Entry 6HW5 (X-ray diffraction, 2.90 A resolution); this record covers chains B and C of the 28 polymer chains in the assembly.

== Chain B ==
Molecule: Proteasome subunit alpha type-3
From: Saccharomyces cerevisiae (strain ATCC 204508 / S288c)
Notes: EC 3.4.25.1
Reference sequence: P23638 (PSA3_YEAST); residues 0-257 here correspond to UniProt positions 1-258 (UniProt number = residue number + 1)
Chain sequence (258 residues; numbered 0 to 257; the number before each row is that of its first residue; numbering starts at 0):
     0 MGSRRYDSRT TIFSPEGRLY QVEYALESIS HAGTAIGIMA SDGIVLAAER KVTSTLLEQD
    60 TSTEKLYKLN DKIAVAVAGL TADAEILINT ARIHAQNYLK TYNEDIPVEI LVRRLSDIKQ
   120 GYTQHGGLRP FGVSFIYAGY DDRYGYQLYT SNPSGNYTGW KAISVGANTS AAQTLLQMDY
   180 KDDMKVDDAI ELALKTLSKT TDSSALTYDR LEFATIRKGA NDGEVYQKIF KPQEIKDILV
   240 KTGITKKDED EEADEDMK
Not modelled in the structure: 0, 245-257
Curated features (UniProtKB/Swiss-Prot):
  - cross-link (Glycyl lysine isopeptide (Lys-Gly)): Lys99 (interchain with G-Cter in ubiquitin), Lys198 (interchain with G-Cter in ubiquitin), Lys230 (interchain with G-Cter in ubiquitin)

== Chain C ==
Molecule: Proteasome subunit alpha type-4
From: Saccharomyces cerevisiae (strain ATCC 204508 / S288c)
Notes: EC 3.4.25.1
Reference sequence: P40303 (PSA4_YEAST); residues -1 to 252 here correspond to UniProt positions 1-254 (UniProt number = residue number + 2)
Chain sequence (254 residues; row label = number of the first residue in the row; numbers below 1 keep their minus sign (Met-1 is residue -1)):
    -1 MSGYDRALSI FSPDGHIFQV EYALEAVKRG TCAVGVKGKN CVVLGCERRS TLKLQDTRIT
    59 PSKVSKIDSH VVLSFSGLNA DSRILIEKAR VEAQSHRLTL EDPVTVEYLT RYVAGVQQRY
   119 TQSGGVRPFG VSTLIAGFDP RDDEPKLYQT EPSGIYSSWS AQTIGRNSKT VREFLEKNYD
   179 RKEPPATVEE CVKLTVRSLL EVVQTGAKNI EITVVKPDSD IVALSSEEIN QYVTQIEQEK
   239 QEQQEQDKKK KSNH
Not modelled in the structure: -1 to 0, 241-252
Curated features (UniProtKB/Swiss-Prot):
  - modified residue: Thr58 (Phosphothreonine)

== How chain B and chain C interact ==
Contacting residue pairs - 76 pairs, chain B then chain C:
  Arg3(B) - Arg4(C)  hydrogen bond (backbone-side chain)
  Asp6(B) - Tyr2(C)  hydrogen bond
  Asp6(B) - Arg4(C)  salt bridge
  Arg8(B) - Arg4(C)
  Thr10(B) - Leu6(C)
  Thr10(B) - Arg125(C)
  Ile11(B) - Leu6(C)  hydrophobic
  Ile11(B) - Gln17(C)
  Phe12(B) - Gln17(C)  hydrogen bond (backbone-side chain)
  Phe12(B) - Tyr20(C)  hydrophobic
  Phe12(B) - Ala21(C)  hydrophobic
  Phe12(B) - Arg125(C)
  Phe12(B) - Pro126(C)
  Phe12(B) - Gly128(C)
  Ser13(B) - Tyr20(C)
  Pro14(B) - Tyr20(C)  hydrophobic
  Pro14(B) - Glu23(C)
  Glu15(B) - Glu23(C)
  Glu15(B) - Arg27(C)  hydrogen bond (backbone-side chain)
  Gly16(B) - Tyr20(C)
  Gly16(B) - Glu23(C)
  Gly16(B) - Ala24(C)
  Gly16(B) - Arg27(C)  hydrogen bond (backbone-side chain)
  Arg17(B) - Arg27(C)
  Leu18(B) - Arg125(C)
  Met38(B) - Asp54(C)
  Met38(B) - Arg56(C)
  Arg112(B) - Arg81(C)
  Ser115(B) - Arg81(C)  hydrogen bond (backbone-side chain)
  Asp116(B) - Arg81(C)  salt bridge
  Asp116(B) - Ile82(C)
  Gln119(B) - Ala78(C)
  Gln119(B) - Asp79(C)
  Gln119(B) - Ile82(C)
  Thr122(B) - Arg125(C)  hydrogen bond (backbone-side chain)
  Gln123(B) - Tyr118(C)
  Gln123(B) - Gly123(C)
  Gln123(B) - Val124(C)
  Gln123(B) - Arg125(C)  hydrogen bond (backbone-backbone)
  Gln123(B) - Pro126(C)
  Gln123(B) - Phe127(C)
  His124(B) - Gly123(C)
  His124(B) - Val124(C)
  Gly125(B) - Tyr2(C)
  Gly125(B) - Gly123(C)  hydrogen bond (backbone-backbone)
  Gly126(B) - Tyr2(C)
  Tyr143(B) - Arg56(C)  hydrogen bond (backbone-side chain)
  Tyr143(B) - Ile57(C)  hydrophobic
  Tyr145(B) - Arg56(C)  hydrogen bond (backbone-side chain)
  Gln146(B) - Ile57(C)
  Leu147(B) - Ile57(C)
  Tyr148(B) - Ile57(C)
  Ser153(B) - Ala78(C)
  Gly154(B) - Ala78(C)
  Gly154(B) - Arg81(C)  hydrogen bond (backbone-side chain)
  Asn155(B) - Asn77(C)
  Asn155(B) - Ala78(C)
  Tyr156(B) - Pro59(C)  hydrophobic
  Tyr156(B) - Arg81(C)
  Gly158(B) - Gln53(C)
  Gly158(B) - Asp54(C)  hydrogen bond (backbone-backbone)
  Gly158(B) - Thr58(C)  hydrogen bond (backbone-side chain)
  Trp159(B) - Leu50(C)  hydrophobic
  Trp159(B) - Lys51(C)
  Trp159(B) - Leu52(C)
  Trp159(B) - Gln53(C)
  Trp159(B) - Asp54(C)
  Lys160(B) - Leu52(C)  hydrogen bond (backbone-backbone)
  Lys160(B) - Gln53(C)
  Lys160(B) - Asp54(C)
  Ala161(B) - Leu52(C)  hydrogen bond (backbone-backbone)
  Gln172(B) - Lys51(C)
  Leu175(B) - Leu52(C)
  Gln176(B) - Lys51(C)
  Gln176(B) - Leu52(C)
  Tyr179(B) - Leu52(C)  hydrophobic
Other interface residues (no listed pair), chain B (40 interface residues in all): Thr157
Other interface residues (no listed pair), chain C (31 interface residues in all): Leu76

== Overview ==
40 residues of chain B face 31 of chain C across their interface; the contacts include 16 hydrogen bonds and 2
salt bridges. Among the polar pairs are Asp6(B)-Arg4(C), Asp116(B)-Arg81(C) and Arg3(B)-Arg4(C).
Here chain B is Proteasome subunit alpha type-3 and chain C is Proteasome subunit alpha type-4, both from
Saccharomyces cerevisiae (strain ATCC 204508 / S288c). Entry 6HW5 (Yeast 20S proteasome in complex with 18)
was determined by X-ray diffraction together with 6HTB, 6HTC, 6HTD, 6HTP, 6HTR, 6HUB and 30 further entries
from the same study.
